Entry 9JEV (X-ray diffraction, 1.12 A resolution); this record covers chains A and B.

[Chain A (and B)]
Name: Cupin type-2 domain-containing protein
From: Thermotoga maritima
Notes: chain B of this document is another copy of the same molecule, construct and numbering; everything in this record applies to it too
UniProt: Q9X1H0 (Q9X1H0_THEMA); numbering as in UniProt (aligned over 1-114)
Amino-acid sequence (118 residues; each row starts with the number of its first residue; numbers below 1 keep their minus sign (Gly-3 is residue -3)):
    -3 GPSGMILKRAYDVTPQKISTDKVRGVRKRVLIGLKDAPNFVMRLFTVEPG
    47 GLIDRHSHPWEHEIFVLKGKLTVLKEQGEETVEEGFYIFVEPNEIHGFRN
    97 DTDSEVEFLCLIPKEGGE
Modified residues: Cys106 (3-sulfinoalanine; CSD)
Sequence notes: expression tag (-3 to 0)
Metal / ion sites: Zn2+: His52, His54, His58, His92

[Chain A / chain B interface]
Contacting residue pairs - 96 pairs, chain A then chain B:
  Pro-2(A) - Glu87(B)
  Ser-1(A) - Glu87(B)
  Ser-1(A) - Glu90(B)
  Gly0(A) - Glu87(B)  hydrogen bond (backbone-backbone)
  Gly0(A) - Glu90(B)  hydrogen bond (backbone-side chain)
  Met1(A) - Val69(B)  hydrophobic
  Met1(A) - Leu70(B)
  Met1(A) - Lys71(B)
  Met1(A) - Ile84(B)  hydrophobic
  Met1(A) - Phe85(B)
  Met1(A) - Ile91(B)
  Met1(A) - His92(B)
  Ile2(A) - Tyr83(B)
  Ile2(A) - Ile84(B)
  Ile2(A) - Phe85(B)  hydrogen bond (backbone-backbone)
  Leu3(A) - Val69(B)  hydrophobic
  Leu3(A) - Lys71(B)
  Leu3(A) - Glu76(B)
  Leu3(A) - Val78(B)  hydrophobic
  Leu3(A) - Phe82(B)
  Leu3(A) - Tyr83(B)
  Leu3(A) - Ile84(B)  hydrophobic
  Lys4(A) - Phe82(B)
  Lys4(A) - Tyr83(B)  hydrogen bond (backbone-backbone)
  Arg5(A) - Gly81(B)
  Arg5(A) - Phe82(B)
  Ala6(A) - Phe61(B)  hydrophobic
  Ala6(A) - Gly81(B)  hydrogen bond (backbone-backbone)
  Leu27(A) - Tyr83(B)  hydrogen bond (backbone-side chain)
  Ile28(A) - Glu59(B)
  Ile28(A) - Tyr83(B)  hydrophobic
  Ile28(A) - Phe85(B)  hydrophobic
  Asp32(A) - Phe85(B)
  Pro34(A) - Glu57(B)
  Pro34(A) - Phe85(B)
  Asn35(A) - Glu57(B)  hydrogen bond
  Asn35(A) - Pro109(B)
  Phe36(A) - Phe36(B)  hydrophobic
  Phe36(A) - Glu57(B)
  Phe36(A) - Glu59(B)
  Phe36(A) - Leu107(B)
  Phe36(A) - Ile108(B)
  Phe36(A) - Pro109(B)
  Val37(A) - Glu59(B)
  Met38(A) - Glu59(B)
  Met38(A) - Ile60(B)
  Glu57(A) - Pro34(B)
  Glu57(A) - Asn35(B)  hydrogen bond
  Glu57(A) - Phe36(B)
  Glu59(A) - Ile28(B)
  Glu59(A) - Ala33(B)
  Glu59(A) - Phe36(B)
  Glu59(A) - Val37(B)
  Glu59(A) - Met38(B)
  Glu59(A) - Leu107(B)
  Ile60(A) - Met38(B)
  Phe61(A) - Ala6(B)  hydrophobic
  Phe61(A) - Leu40(B)  hydrophobic
  Phe61(A) - Leu63(B)  hydrophobic
  Phe61(A) - Leu105(B)  hydrophobic
  Leu63(A) - Phe61(B)  hydrophobic
  Leu63(A) - Leu63(B)  hydrophobic
  Val69(A) - Met1(B)  hydrophobic
  Val69(A) - Leu3(B)  hydrophobic
  Glu76(A) - Leu3(B)
  Val78(A) - Leu3(B)  hydrophobic
  Glu79(A) - Arg5(B)  salt bridge
  Gly81(A) - Arg5(B)
  Gly81(A) - Ala6(B)  hydrogen bond (backbone-backbone)
  Phe82(A) - Lys4(B)
  Phe82(A) - Arg5(B)
  Tyr83(A) - Ile2(B)
  Tyr83(A) - Leu3(B)
  Tyr83(A) - Lys4(B)  hydrogen bond (backbone-backbone)
  Tyr83(A) - Ala6(B)  hydrophobic
  Tyr83(A) - Val9(B)
  Tyr83(A) - Leu27(B)  hydrogen bond (side chain-backbone)
  Tyr83(A) - Ile28(B)  hydrophobic
  Ile84(A) - Ile2(B)
  Ile84(A) - Ile28(B)
  Phe85(A) - Met1(B)
  Phe85(A) - Ile2(B)  hydrogen bond (backbone-backbone)
  Phe85(A) - Ile28(B)  hydrophobic
  Phe85(A) - Asp32(B)
  Phe85(A) - Pro34(B)
  Glu90(A) - Met1(B)  hydrogen bond (side chain-backbone)
  Ile91(A) - Met1(B)
  His92(A) - Met1(B)
  Leu105(A) - Phe61(B)  hydrophobic
  Leu105(A) - Leu105(B)  hydrophobic
  Leu107(A) - Phe36(B)
  Leu107(A) - Glu59(B)
  Leu107(A) - Leu107(B)  hydrophobic
  Ile108(A) - Phe36(B)
  Pro109(A) - Asn35(B)
  Pro109(A) - Phe36(B)
Interface residues without a listed pair, chain A (46 interface residues in all): Ala33, Leu40, Leu70, Lys71, Glu80, Val86, Glu87, Pro88
Interface residues without a listed pair, chain B (42 interface residues in all): Val86, Pro88

[Overview]
Chain A and chain B form an interface of 46 and 42 residues respectively, with 13 hydrogen bonds and 1 salt
bridge. Among the polar pairs are Glu79(A)-Arg5(B), Gly0(A)-Glu90(B) and Leu27(A)-Tyr83(B). His52(A),
His54(A), His58(A) and His92(A) coordinate Zn2+.
Chain A and chain B are both Cupin type-2 domain-containing protein (Thermotoga maritima); the structure,
Crystal structure of a cupin protein (tm1459) in zinc (Zn) substituted form, was determined by X-ray
diffraction together with 9JET, 9JEU and 9JEW from the same study.
